7MLC - chain A; structure by X-ray diffraction, 1.77 A resolution.

# Chain A
Molecule: Abscisic acid receptor PYL10
Source organism: Arabidopsis thaliana
UniProtKB: Q8H1R0 (PYL10_ARATH); residue numbers follow UniProt; this construct covers 25-183
Amino-acid sequence (159 residues; numbered 25 to 183; the number before each row is that of its first residue):
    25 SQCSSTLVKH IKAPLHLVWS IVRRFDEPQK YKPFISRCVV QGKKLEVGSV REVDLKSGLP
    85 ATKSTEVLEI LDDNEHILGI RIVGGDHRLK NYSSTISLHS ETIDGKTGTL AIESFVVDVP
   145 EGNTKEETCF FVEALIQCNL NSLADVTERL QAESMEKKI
Unresolved in the structure: 181-183
Cystine bridges: C27-C153
Residues lining bound ligands: ZLA (1-{2-[3,5-dicyclopropyl-4-(4-{[(quinoxaline-2-carbonyl)amino]methyl}-1H-1,2,3-triazol-1-yl)phenyl]acetamido}cyclohexane-1-carboxylic acid): K56, F58, I59, L79, L83, P84, A85, K87, S88, I106, H111, R112, L113, Y116, E137, P144, N147, E151, T152, F155, V156, L159, I160, N163
Swiss-Prot annotation at these positions:
  - motif: S81 to A85 (Gate loop), H111 to L113 (Latch loop)
  - binding site (abscisate): K56, A85 to E90, R112 to S118, E137
  - site: P57 (Involved in ABA binding), P84 (Involved in interactions with PP2Cs), I104 (Involved in ABA binding), T148 (Involved in interactions with PP2Cs), V156 (Involved in ABA binding), L159 (Involved in ABA binding)

# In short
Chain A binds compound ZLA. Curated annotation (UniProt) lists 15 abscisate-binding residues.
Chain A is Abscisic acid receptor PYL10 (Arabidopsis thaliana); the structure, PYL10 bound to the ABA
pan-antagonist 4a, was determined by X-ray diffraction.
